8FUV - chains F and D of the 7 polymer chains in the assembly; structure by electron microscopy, 3.10 A resolution.

[Chain F]
Name: Sheath protein gp31
Organism: Pseudomonas phage vB_PaeM_E217
UniProt: A0A2K8IA62 (A0A2K8IA62_9CAUD); numbering as in UniProt (aligned over 1-504)
Sequence (504 residues; each row starts with the number of its first residue):
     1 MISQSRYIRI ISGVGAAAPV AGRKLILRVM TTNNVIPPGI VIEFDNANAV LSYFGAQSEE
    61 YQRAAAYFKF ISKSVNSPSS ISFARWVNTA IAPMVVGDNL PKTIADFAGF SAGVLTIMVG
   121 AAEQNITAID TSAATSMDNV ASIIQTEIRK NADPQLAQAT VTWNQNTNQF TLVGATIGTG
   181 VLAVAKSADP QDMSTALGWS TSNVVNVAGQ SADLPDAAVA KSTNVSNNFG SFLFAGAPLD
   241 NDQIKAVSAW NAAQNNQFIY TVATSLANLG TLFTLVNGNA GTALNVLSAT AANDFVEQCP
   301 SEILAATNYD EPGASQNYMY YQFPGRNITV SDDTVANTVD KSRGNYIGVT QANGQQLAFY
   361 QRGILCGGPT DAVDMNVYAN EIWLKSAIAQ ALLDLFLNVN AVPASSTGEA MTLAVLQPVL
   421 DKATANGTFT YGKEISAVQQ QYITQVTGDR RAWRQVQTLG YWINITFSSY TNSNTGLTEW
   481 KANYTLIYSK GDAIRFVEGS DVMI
Sequence notes: conflict Ala17 (Gly in A0A2K8IA62)

[Chain D]
Name: Tail fiber protein gp32
Organism: Pseudomonas phage vB_PaeM_E217
UniProt: A0A2K8HPF4 (A0A2K8HPF4_9CAUD); residues 1-144 here correspond to UniProt positions 7-150 (UniProt number = residue number + 6)
Sequence (144 residues; numbered 1 to 144; the number before each row is that of its first residue):
     1 FGSICAFTAS RTFPNGFTVT EEFADADPID SPPFAAADTG AGLNGDMVVW NRANILEVVV
    61 NVIPNTEGER NLAVLLDANR TGKDKSGARD VVGLVVAMPD GSKITCTNGT PIDGVLINAV
   121 ASVGRLKTKP YRFRFEKVIK AGTS
Sequence notes: conflict Ala6 (Gln12 in A0A2K8HPF4), Glu22 (Phe28 in A0A2K8HPF4), Phe23 (Ala29 in A0A2K8HPF4), Ala24 (Asp30 in A0A2K8HPF4), Ala35 (Thr41 in A0A2K8HPF4), Ala41 (Val47 in A0A2K8HPF4)

[Chain F / chain D interface]
Pairs across the interface (12; chain F residue first):
  Tyr431(F) - Asp84(D)
  Tyr431(F) - Lys85(D)
  Tyr431(F) - Ser86(D)
  Gly432(F) - Ser86(D)
  Arg451(F) - Glu67(D)  salt bridge
  Arg451(F) - Arg70(D)
  Arg451(F) - Asn71(D)  hydrogen bond
  Arg454(F) - Thr12(D)  hydrogen bond (side chain-backbone)
  Arg454(F) - Phe13(D)
  Arg454(F) - Val74(D)
  Thr458(F) - Lys85(D)
  Thr458(F) - Ser86(D)
Interface residues without a listed pair, chain F (9 interface residues in all): Thr424, Arg450, Gln457, Leu459
Interface residues without a listed pair, chain D (10 interface residues in all): Asp77

[Summary]
9 residues of chain F face 10 of chain D across their interface; the contacts include 2 hydrogen bonds and 1
salt bridge. Polar pairs include Arg451(F)-Glu67(D), Arg451(F)-Asn71(D) and Arg454(F)-Thr12(D).
Chain F is Sheath protein gp31 and chain D is Tail fiber protein gp32, both from Pseudomonas phage
vB_PaeM_E217; the structure, Pseudomonas phage E217 extended sheath and tail tube, was determined by electron
microscopy together with 8ENV, 8FRS, 8FVG and 8FVH from the same study.
